PDB entry 7X57 | electron microscopy, 3.63 A resolution | chains D and I of the 10 polymer chains in the assembly

# Chain D
Protein: Histone H4
From: Homo sapiens
UniProtKB: P62805 (H4_HUMAN); residues 0-102 here correspond to UniProt positions 1-103 (UniProt number = residue number + 1)
Chain sequence (106 residues; row label = number of the first residue in the row; numbers below 1 keep their minus sign (Gly-3 is residue -3)):
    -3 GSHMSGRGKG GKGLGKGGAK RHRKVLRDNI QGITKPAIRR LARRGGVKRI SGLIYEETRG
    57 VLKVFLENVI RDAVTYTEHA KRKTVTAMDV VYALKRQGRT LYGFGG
Not modelled in the structure: -3 to 24, 96-102
Differences from the reference sequence: expression tag (-3 to -1)
Swiss-Prot annotation at these positions:
  - DNA-binding region: Lys16 to Lys20
  - modified residue: Ser1 (N-acetylserine), Arg3 (Asymmetric dimethylarginine), Lys5 (N6-(2-hydroxyisobutyryl)lysine), Lys8 (N6-(2-hydroxyisobutyryl)lysine), Lys12 (N6-(2-hydroxyisobutyryl)lysine), Lys16 (N6-(2-hydroxyisobutyryl)lysine), Lys20 (N6,N6,N6-trimethyllysine), Lys31 (N6-(2-hydroxyisobutyryl)lysine), Lys44 (N6-(2-hydroxyisobutyryl)lysine), Ser47 (Phosphoserine), Tyr51 (Phosphotyrosine), Lys59 (N6-(2-hydroxyisobutyryl)lysine), Lys77 (N6-(2-hydroxyisobutyryl)lysine), Lys79 (N6-(2-hydroxyisobutyryl)lysine), Thr80 (Phosphothreonine), Tyr88 (Phosphotyrosine), Lys91 (N6-(2-hydroxyisobutyryl)lysine)
  - cross-link (Glycyl lysine isopeptide (Lys-Gly)): Lys12 (interchain with G-Cter in SUMO2), Lys20 (interchain with G-Cter in SUMO2), Lys31 (interchain with G-Cter in SUMO2), Lys59 (interchain with G-Cter in SUMO2), Lys79 (interchain with G-Cter in SUMO2), Lys91 (interchain with G-Cter in SUMO2)

# Chain I
Molecule: Widom601 DNA FW
From: synthetic construct
Sequence (145 nucleotides; each row starts with the number of its first residue; numbers below 1 keep their minus sign (DA-70 is residue -70)):
   -70 ATCAGAATCC CGGTGCCGAG GCCGCTCAAT TGGTCGTAGA CAGCTCTAGC ACCGCTTAAA
   -10 CGCACGTACG CGCTGTCCCC CGCGTTTTAA CCGCCAAGGG GATTACTCCC TAGTCTCCAG
    50 GCACGTGTCA GATATATACA TCGAT
Not modelled in the structure: -70 to -62, 60-74

# Chain D / chain I interface
Contacting residue pairs - 5 pairs, chain D then chain I:
  Thr30(D) - DC-44(I)  hydrogen bond to the phosphate
  Thr30(D) - DA-43(I)  hydrogen bond to the phosphate
  Pro32(D) - DC-44(I)  phosphate contact
  Pro32(D) - DA-43(I)  phosphate contact
  Arg45(D) - DG-35(I)  sugar contact
Also at the interface, not in a pair above, chain D (4 interface residues in all): Lys31
Also at the interface, not in a pair above, chain I (4 interface residues in all): DT-34

# Overview
The chain D/chain I interface involves 4 residues from each chain, with 2 hydrogen bonds. Polar pairs include
Thr30(D)-DC-44(I) and Thr30(D)-DA-43(I). Curated annotation (UniProt) lists a DNA-binding region on chain D.
Here chain D is Histone H4 (Homo sapiens) and chain I is Widom601 DNA FW (synthetic construct). Entry 7X57
(Cryo-EM structure of human subnucleosome (closed form)) was determined by electron microscopy, deposited
together with 7X58 and 7YOZ.
